PDB entry 4G8Z | X-ray diffraction, 1.75 A resolution | chain X

== Chain X ==
Name: Dihydrofolate reductase
Organism: Pneumocystis jirovecii
Notes: EC 1.5.1.3; fragment: dihydrofolate reductase
UniProt: P16184 (DYR_PNECA); residue numbers follow UniProt; this construct covers 3-206
Amino-acid sequence (204 residues; each row starts with the number of its first residue):
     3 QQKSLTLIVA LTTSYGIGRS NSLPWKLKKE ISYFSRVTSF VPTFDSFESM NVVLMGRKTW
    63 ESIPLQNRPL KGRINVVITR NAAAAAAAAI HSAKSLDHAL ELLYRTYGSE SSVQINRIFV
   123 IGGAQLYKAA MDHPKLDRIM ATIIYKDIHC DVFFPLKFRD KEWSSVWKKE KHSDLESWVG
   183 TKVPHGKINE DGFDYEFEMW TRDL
Sequence notes: engineered mutation Ser37 (Lys in P16184), Asn69 (Phe in P16184); conflict Ala84 (Glu in P16184), Ala85 (Ser in P16184), Ala86 (Leu in P16184), Ala87 (Asp in P16184), Ala88 (Leu in P16184), Ala89 (Gly in P16184), Ala90 (Asn in P16184), Ala91 (Gly in P16184)
Small-molecule neighbours:
  - NADPH (NDP; NADPH dihydro-nicotinamide-adenine-dinucleotide phosphate): Val11, Ala12, Ile19, Gly20, Arg21, Asn23, Ser24, Leu25, Trp27, Gly58, Arg59, Lys60, Thr61, Ser64, Ile80, Thr81, Arg82, Asn83, Lys96, Ser97, Ile123, Gly124, Gly125, Ala126, Gln127, Leu128, Tyr129, Ala131, Val154
  - trimethoprim (TOP): Ile10, Val11, Ala12, Ser24, Leu25, Glu32, Ile33, Phe36, Ser64, Ile65, Pro66, Leu72, Ile123, Gly124, Tyr129, Thr144
Swiss-Prot annotation at these positions:
  - binding site (NADP(+)): Ala12, Gly18 to Ser24, Arg59 to Thr61, Thr81 to Asn83, Gly124 to Ala131
  - binding site (substrate): Arg75

== Summary ==
Bound to chain X: trimethoprim and NADPH. UniProt lists 22 NADP+-binding residues and substrate-binding
residue Arg75.
Chain X is Dihydrofolate reductase (Pneumocystis jirovecii); the structure, pcDHFR K37S/F69N double mutant TMP
NADPH ternary complex, was determined by X-ray diffraction, deposited together with 3L3R.
